7KRP - chains A and P of the 6 polymer chains in the assembly; structure by electron microscopy, 3.20 A resolution.

# Chain A
Name: RNA-directed RNA polymerase
From: Severe acute respiratory syndrome coronavirus 2
Notes: EC 2.7.7.48
Reference sequence: P0DTD1 (R1AB_SARS2); residues 1-932 here correspond to UniProt positions 4393-5324 (UniProt number = residue number + 4392)
Sequence (932 residues; each row starts with the number of its first residue):
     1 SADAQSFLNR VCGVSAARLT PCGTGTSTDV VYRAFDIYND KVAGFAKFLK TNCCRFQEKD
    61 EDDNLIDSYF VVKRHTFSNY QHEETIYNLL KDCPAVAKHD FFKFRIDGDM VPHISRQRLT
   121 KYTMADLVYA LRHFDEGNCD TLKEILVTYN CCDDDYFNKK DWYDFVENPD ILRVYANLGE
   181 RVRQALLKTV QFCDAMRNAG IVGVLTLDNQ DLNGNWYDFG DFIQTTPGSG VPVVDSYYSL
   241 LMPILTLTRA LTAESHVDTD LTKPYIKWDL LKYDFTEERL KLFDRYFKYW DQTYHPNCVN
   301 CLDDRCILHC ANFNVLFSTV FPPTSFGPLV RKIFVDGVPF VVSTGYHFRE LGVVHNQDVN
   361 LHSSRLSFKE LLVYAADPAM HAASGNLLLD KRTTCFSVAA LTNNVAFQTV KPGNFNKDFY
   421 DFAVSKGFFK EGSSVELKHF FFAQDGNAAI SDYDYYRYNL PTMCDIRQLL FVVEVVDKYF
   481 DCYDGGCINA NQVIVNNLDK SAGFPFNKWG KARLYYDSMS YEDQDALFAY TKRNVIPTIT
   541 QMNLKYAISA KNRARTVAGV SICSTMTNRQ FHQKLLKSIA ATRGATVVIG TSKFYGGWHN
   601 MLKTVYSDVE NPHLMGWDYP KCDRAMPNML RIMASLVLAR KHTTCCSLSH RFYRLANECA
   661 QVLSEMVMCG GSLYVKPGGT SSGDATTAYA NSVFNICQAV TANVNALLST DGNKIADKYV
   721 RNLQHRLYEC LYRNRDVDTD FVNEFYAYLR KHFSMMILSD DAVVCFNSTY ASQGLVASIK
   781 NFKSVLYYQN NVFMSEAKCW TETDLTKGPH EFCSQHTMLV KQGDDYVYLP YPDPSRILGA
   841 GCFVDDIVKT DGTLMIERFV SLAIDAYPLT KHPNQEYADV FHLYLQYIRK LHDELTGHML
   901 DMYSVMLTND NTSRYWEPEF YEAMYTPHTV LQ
Disordered / not traced: 1-2, 930-932
Curated features (UniProtKB/Swiss-Prot):
  - region: Lys-545 to Arg-555 (Interaction with RMP Remdesivir), Thr-582 to Pro-620 (RdRp Palm N-ter)
  - active site: Ser-759, Asp-760, Asp-761
  - binding site (Mn(2+)): Asn-209, Asp-218
  - binding site (Zn(2+)): His-295, Cys-301, Cys-306, Cys-310, Cys-487, His-642, Cys-645, Cys-646
  - site: Gln-932 (Cleavage)
Metal / ion sites: Mg2+: Asn-209, Asp-218 (together with ADP); Zn2+ site 1: His-295, Cys-301, Cys-306, Cys-310; Zn2+ site 2: Cys-487, His-642, Cys-645, Cys-646
Ligand contacts:
  - chapso (1N7), molecule 1: Arg-197, Gly-230, Val-231, Lys-288, Tyr-289, Trp-290, Asp-291
  - chapso (1N7), molecule 2: Val-202, Val-204, Asp-221, Ile-223, Val-233, Arg-733
  - chapso (1N7), molecule 3: Tyr-903, Ser-904, Val-905
  - ADP: Phe-35, Lys-50, Asn-52, Cys-53, Lys-73, Arg-74, His-75, Asn-79, Arg-116, Asp-208, Asn-209, Tyr-217, Asp-218, Gly-220
From the paper describing this entry:
  - binding site for the 40-nt RNA strand (chain P): Lys-545, Lys-551, Arg-553, Arg-555
  - catalytic residues: Asp-760 (citing earlier work)
  - mutagenesis - D760A: increased binding to BTC scaffolds

# Chain P
Molecule: 40-nt RNA strand
Sequence (40 nucleotides; numbered 1 to 40; the number before each row is that of its first residue):
     1 CGCGUAGCAU GCUACGUCAU UCUCCUAAGA AGCUACCCCC
Disordered / not traced: 1-2, 40

# Chain A / chain P interface
Pairs across the interface (28; chain A residue first):
  Asp-499(A) with A30(P), phosphate contact
  Arg-513(A) with A30(P), salt bridge to the phosphate
  Lys-545(A) with C37(P), sugar contact
  Ala-550(A) with C38(P), hydrogen bond to the base
  Lys-551(A) with C38(P), sugar contact; C39(P), sugar contact
  Arg-553(A) with C38(P), sugar contact
  Arg-555(A) with C37(P), hydrogen bond to the base; C38(P), sugar contact
  Asp-623(A) with C38(P), phosphate contact
  Asp-760(A) with C37(P), phosphate contact
  Cys-813(A) with A35(P), hydrogen bond to the sugar; C36(P), phosphate contact
  Ser-814(A) with C36(P), phosphate contact; C39(P), base contact
  Gln-815(A) with U34(P), sugar contact
  Arg-836(A) with U34(P), salt bridge to the phosphate; A35(P), salt bridge to the phosphate
  Ala-840(A) with U34(P), phosphate contact
  Lys-849(A) with C33(P), salt bridge to the phosphate
  Glu-857(A) with G32(P), sugar contact
  Arg-858(A) with G32(P), sugar contact; C33(P), salt bridge to the phosphate
  Ser-861(A) with G32(P), hydrogen bond to the base; C33(P), sugar contact
  Leu-862(A) with C33(P), phosphate contact
  Asp-865(A) with C33(P), hydrogen bond to the sugar; U34(P), sugar contact
Interface residues without a listed pair, chain A (28 interface residues in all): His-439, Ile-548, Ser-549, Lys-593, Asp-761, Glu-811, Asp-845, Met-855

# Overview
28 residues of chain A face 9 of chain P across their interface, with 5 hydrogen bonds and 5 salt bridges.
Polar contacts include Ala-550(A)/C38(P), Arg-555(A)/C37(P) and Ser-861(A)/G32(P). Ligands of chain A: ADP and
3 copies of chapso. The paper reports the catalytic residue Asp-760(A); D760A of chain A increases binding to
BTC scaffolds.
Here chain A is RNA-directed RNA polymerase (Severe acute respiratory syndrome coronavirus 2) and chain P is a
40-nt RNA strand. Entry 7KRP (Structure of SARS-CoV-2 backtracked complex complex bound to nsp13 helicase -
BTC (local refinement)) was determined by electron microscopy together with 7KRN and 7KRO from the same study.
